Entry 6V15 (X-ray diffraction, 2.80 A resolution); this record covers chains A and B of the 5 polymer chains in the assembly.

Chain A:
Name: HLA class II histocompatibility antigen, DR alpha chain
Source organism: Homo sapiens
UniProt: P01903 (DRA_HUMAN); residues 5-181 here correspond to UniProt positions 30-206 (UniProt number = residue number + 25)
Sequence (189 residues; each row starts with the number of its first residue):
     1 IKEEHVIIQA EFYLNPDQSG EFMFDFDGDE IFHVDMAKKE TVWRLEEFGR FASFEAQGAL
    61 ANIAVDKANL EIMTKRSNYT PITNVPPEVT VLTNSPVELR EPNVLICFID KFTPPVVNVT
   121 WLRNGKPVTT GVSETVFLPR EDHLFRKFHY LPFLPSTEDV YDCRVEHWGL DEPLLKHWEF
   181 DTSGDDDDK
Unresolved in the structure: 1-3, 181-189
Sequence notes: expression tag (1-4, 182-189)
Swiss-Prot annotation at these positions:
  - region: E179 to D181 (Connecting peptide)
  - site: Q9 (Self- and pathogen-derived peptide antigen), G49 (Self-peptide antigen), F51 (Self- and pathogen-derived peptide antigen), A52 (Self-peptide antigen), S53 (Self- and pathogen-derived peptide antigen), E55 (Pathogen-derived peptide antigen), N62 (Self- and pathogen-derived peptide antigen), N69 (Pathogen-derived peptide antigen), R76 (Self- and pathogen-derived peptide antigen)
  - glycosylation (N-linked (GlcNAc...) asparagine): N78, N118
Cystine bridges: C107-C163
Covalently attached groups: N-acetylglucosamine (NAG) linked to N78, N118

Chain B:
Name: HLA class II histocompatibility antigen, DRB1-4 beta chain
Source organism: Homo sapiens
UniProt: P13760 (2B14_HUMAN); residues 1-190 here correspond to UniProt positions 30-219 (UniProt number = residue number + 29)
Sequence (198 residues; numbered 1 to 198; the number before each row is that of its first residue):
     1 GDTRPRFLEQ VKHECHFFNG TERVRFLDRY FYHQEEYVRF DSDVGEYRAV TELGRPDAEY
    61 WNSQKDLLEQ KRAAVDTYCR HNYGVGESFT VQRRVYPEVT VYPAKTQPLQ HHNLLVCSVN
   121 GFYPGSIEVR WFRNGQEEKT GVVSTGLIQN GDWTFQTLVM LETVPRSGEV YTCQVEHPSL
   181 TSPLTVEWRA TGGDDDDK
Unresolved in the structure: 1, 105-111, 189-198
Sequence notes: expression tag (191-198)
Cystine bridges: C15-C79, C117-C173
Covalently attached groups: N-acetylglucosamine (NAG) linked to N19

How chain A and chain B interact:
Residue-residue contacts (115):
  E4(A) - F17(B)  hydrogen bond (backbone-backbone)
  E4(A) - N19(B)  hydrogen bond (side chain-backbone)
  E4(A) - G20(B)  hydrogen bond (side chain-backbone)
  H5(A) - H16(B)
  H5(A) - F17(B)  hydrogen bond (backbone-backbone)
  H5(A) - Y83(B)
  H5(A) - V91(B)
  V6(A) - C15(B)
  V6(A) - H16(B)
  I7(A) - H13(B)
  I7(A) - E14(B)
  I7(A) - C15(B)  hydrogen bond (backbone-backbone)
  I7(A) - F17(B)  hydrophobic
  I8(A) - H13(B)
  I8(A) - E14(B)
  Q9(A) - V11(B)
  Q9(A) - K12(B)
  Q9(A) - H13(B)  hydrogen bond (backbone-backbone)
  Q9(A) - Y78(B)  hydrogen bond
  A10(A) - V11(B)
  E11(A) - Q10(B)
  E11(A) - V11(B)  hydrogen bond (backbone-backbone)
  E11(A) - H13(B)  salt bridge
  F12(A) - L8(B)  hydrophobic
  F12(A) - E9(B)
  F12(A) - Q10(B)
  Y13(A) - F7(B)
  Y13(A) - L8(B)
  Y13(A) - E9(B)  hydrogen bond (backbone-backbone)
  L14(A) - R6(B)
  L14(A) - F7(B)
  N15(A) - R6(B)
  N15(A) - F7(B)  hydrogen bond (backbone-backbone)
  P16(A) - R4(B)
  P16(A) - P5(B)
  P16(A) - R6(B)
  D17(A) - R6(B)  salt bridge
  F24(A) - Y78(B)
  F24(A) - N82(B)
  F26(A) - T90(B)
  F26(A) - V91(B)  hydrophobic
  F26(A) - Y123(B)
  F26(A) - W153(B)  hydrophobic
  D27(A) - Q149(B)  hydrogen bond (backbone-side chain)
  G28(A) - Q149(B)
  D29(A) - Y123(B)
  D29(A) - Q149(B)  hydrogen bond
  D29(A) - G151(B)
  D29(A) - W153(B)
  E30(A) - W153(B)  hydrogen bond (backbone-side chain)
  I31(A) - W153(B)  hydrophobic
  R44(A) - G151(B)  hydrogen bond (side chain-backbone)
  R44(A) - D152(B)
  R44(A) - W153(B)
  L45(A) - R93(B)
  L45(A) - W153(B)  hydrophobic
  E47(A) - R93(B)  salt bridge
  F48(A) - F89(B)  hydrophobic
  F48(A) - W153(B)
  F51(A) - F89(B)  hydrophobic
  A52(A) - V85(B)  hydrophobic
  A52(A) - F89(B)  hydrophobic
  D66(A) - E9(B)
  D66(A) - V11(B)
  L70(A) - F7(B)
  L70(A) - L8(B)
  L70(A) - E9(B)
  L70(A) - Y32(B)  hydrophobic
  M73(A) - E9(B)
  M73(A) - Y32(B)  hydrophobic
  M73(A) - Y37(B)
  M73(A) - L53(B)  hydrophobic
  T74(A) - F7(B)
  T74(A) - Y32(B)
  R76(A) - L53(B)  hydrogen bond (side chain-backbone)
  R76(A) - G54(B)
  R76(A) - P56(B)
  R76(A) - D57(B)  salt bridge
  S77(A) - Y32(B)  hydrogen bond
  Y79(A) - F7(B)
  T80(A) - F7(B)
  T80(A) - Y32(B)  hydrogen bond (backbone-side chain)
  T80(A) - H33(B)  hydrogen bond (backbone-side chain)
  P81(A) - P5(B)  hydrophobic
  P81(A) - R6(B)
  P81(A) - F7(B)  hydrophobic
  P81(A) - H33(B)  hydrogen bond (backbone-side chain)
  I82(A) - R6(B)  hydrogen bond (backbone-backbone)
  I82(A) - H33(B)  hydrogen bond (backbone-side chain)
  L92(A) - I148(B)  hydrophobic
  L92(A) - Q156(B)
  T93(A) - Q156(B)  hydrogen bond (backbone-side chain)
  N94(A) - N120(B)
  N94(A) - Q156(B)
  P96(A) - S118(B)
  P96(A) - N120(B)
  I106(A) - N150(B)
  T113(A) - L8(B)
  P139(A) - K12(B)
  R140(A) - K12(B)  hydrogen bond (backbone-side chain)
  H143(A) - Q10(B)  hydrogen bond (backbone-side chain)
  H143(A) - K12(B)  hydrogen bond
  H143(A) - R29(B)
  H143(A) - F31(B)
  H143(A) - Q34(B)
  L144(A) - Q34(B)
  F145(A) - L8(B)  hydrophobic
  F145(A) - Q10(B)
  F148(A) - Q149(B)
  F148(A) - N150(B)
  F148(A) - G151(B)
  Y150(A) - N150(B)  hydrogen bond (side chain-backbone)
  Y150(A) - G151(B)
  Y150(A) - D152(B)
  W168(A) - R6(B)
Interface residues without a listed pair, chain A (57 interface residues in all): N62, N69, S95, P115, D142, R146
Interface residues without a listed pair, chain B (50 interface residues in all): D2, F18, Y30, T100, Y102, F155

In short:
Chain A and chain B form an interface of 57 and 50 residues respectively; the contacts include 26 hydrogen
bonds and 4 salt bridges. Polar pairs include E11(A)-H13(B), D17(A)-R6(B) and E47(A)-R93(B). Covalently linked
N-acetylglucosamine: at N78(A) and N118(A). Covalently linked N-acetylglucosamine: at N19(B).
Chain A is HLA class II histocompatibility antigen, DR alpha chain and chain B is HLA class II
histocompatibility antigen, DRB1-4 beta chain, both from Homo sapiens; the structure, immune receptor complex,
was determined by X-ray diffraction (same publication as 6V0Y, 6V13, 6V18, 6V19 and 6V1A).
